6C26 - chains 2 and C of the 8 polymer chains in the assembly; structure by electron microscopy, 3.50 A resolution.

# Chain 2
Protein: Dolichyl-diphosphooligosaccharide--protein glycosyltransferase subunit OST2
From: Saccharomyces cerevisiae (strain ATCC 204508 / S288c)
Notes: EC 2.4.99.18
Reference sequence: P46964 (OST2_YEAST); numbering as in UniProt (aligned over 1-130)
Chain sequence (130 residues; each row starts with the number of its first residue):
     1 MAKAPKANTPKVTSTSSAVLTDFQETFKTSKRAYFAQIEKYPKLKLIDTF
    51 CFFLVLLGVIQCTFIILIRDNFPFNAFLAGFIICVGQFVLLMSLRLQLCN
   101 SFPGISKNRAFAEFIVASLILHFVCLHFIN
Unresolved in the structure: 1-21, 130
Residues lining bound ligands:
  - EGY ((4R,7R)-4-hydroxy-N,N,N-trimethyl-4,9-dioxo-7-[(undecanoyloxy)methyl]-3,5,8-trioxa-4lambda~5~-phosphadocosan-1-aminium), molecule 1: Ile65, Ile66, Arg69, Asn71, Phe74
  - EGY, molecule 2: Arg109, Ala112, Ile115, Val116, Leu119
  - EGY, molecule 3: Ile120, Phe123, Val124, His127
Curated features (UniProtKB/Swiss-Prot):
  - mutagenesis: Ser16 (S16P: In OST2-3; ts; reduced activity), Glu25 (E25G: In OST2-3; ts; reduced activity), Lys31 (K31M: In OST2-1; ts; reduced activity), Asp48 (D48V: In OST2-2; ts; reduced activity), Gln61 (Q61R: In OST2-3; ts; reduced activity), Cys62 (C62S: In OST2-1; ts; reduced activity), Arg69 (R69C: In OST2-6; ts; reduced activity), Gly80 (G80E: In OST2-1; ts; reduced activity), Gly86 (G86R: In OST2-4; ts; reduced activity), Ala112 (A112S: In OST2-6; ts; reduced activity), Glu113 (E113K: In OST2-6; ts; reduced activity; E113V: In OST2-5; ts; reduced activity), Leu119 (L119S: In OST2-2; ts; reduced activity), 2 further mutagenesis entries in UniProt

# Chain C
Protein: Dolichyl-diphosphooligosaccharide--protein glycosyltransferase subunit SWP1
From: Saccharomyces cerevisiae (strain ATCC 204508 / S288c)
Notes: EC 2.4.99.18
Reference sequence: Q02795 (OSTD_YEAST); residues 1-286 here = UniProt positions 1-286
Chain sequence (286 residues; each row starts with the number of its first residue):
     1 MQFFKTLAALVSCISFVLAYVAQDVHVSFPSTAGKSRVMIGKVEPRIGID
    51 ETVPTTITVEDPNEVIQVNFAIESTNKPFQNTLLIGLPNKNLEMAFEPEI
   101 KDNGKLSMYKYRIDLAKLDAALLQEASRSPEPIKATLILASSTAKPKENL
   151 FREILQLNLNFDVDHSDSSLVDKFGIKPEIHHIFHAEPKRVAKPIAVIFV
   201 LIIFITILSLIVTWLNSCAAAFNNIPTGVTAVYFLGFIATIVGFEVIFAR
   251 YYLGTSIFETLFSSLYLGAPGLLTSTKFLRSFGQTI
Unresolved in the structure: 1-22, 44-50, 62-65, 102-106
Residues lining bound ligands:
  - EGY ((4R,7R)-4-hydroxy-N,N,N-trimethyl-4,9-dioxo-7-[(undecanoyloxy)methyl]-3,5,8-trioxa-4lambda~5~-phosphadocosan-1-aminium), molecule 1: Phe244, Leu272, Ser275, Thr276
  - EGY, molecule 2: Tyr251, Gly254, Thr255, Ser256, Ile257

# How chain 2 and chain C interact
Contacting residue pairs - 22 pairs, chain 2 then chain C:
  Lys43(2) with Ile286(C)
  Leu46(2) with Trp214(C); Ala219(C), hydrophobic
  Thr49(2) with Leu210(C); Trp214(C)
  Phe50(2) with Trp214(C), hydrophobic
  Phe53(2) with Leu210(C), hydrophobic
  Leu57(2) with Ile203(C), hydrophobic
  Ile60(2) with Ile203(C), hydrophobic
  Phe64(2) with Phe199(C), hydrophobic
  Leu67(2) with Phe199(C), hydrophobic
  Asp70(2) with Lys189(C)
  Phe72(2) with Pro188(C), hydrophobic
  Lys107(2) with Ile286(C)
  Asn108(2) with Leu279(C); Gly283(C); Ile286(C)
  Leu119(2) with Phe248(C)
  Phe123(2) with Phe248(C), hydrophobic; Tyr251(C), hydrophobic
  Leu126(2) with Phe248(C), hydrophobic
  His127(2) with Tyr251(C)
Interface residues without a listed pair, chain 2 (22 interface residues in all): Lys45, Ile68, Phe111, Ile115, Ile129
Interface residues without a listed pair, chain C (20 interface residues in all): Val191, Thr206, Ser209, Thr213, Cys218, Ile241, Phe244, Tyr252

# Overview
Chain 2 and chain C form an interface of 22 and 20 residues respectively. 2 compound EGY molecules are bound
between chain 2 and chain C. Bound to chain 2: 3 copies of compound EGY. From UniProt: 14 mutagenesis sites on
chain 2.
Chain 2 is Dolichyl-diphosphooligosaccharide--protein glycosyltransferase subunit OST2 and chain C is
Dolichyl-diphosphooligosaccharide--protein glycosyltransferase subunit SWP1, both from Saccharomyces
cerevisiae (strain ATCC 204508 / S288c); the structure, The Cryo-EM structure of a eukaryotic oligosaccharyl
transferase complex, was determined by electron microscopy.
